Entry 6MFR (X-ray diffraction, 3.60 A resolution); this record covers chains A and C of the 3 polymer chains in the assembly.

== Chain A ==
Name: Protein argonaute-2
Organism: Homo sapiens
Notes: EC 3.1.26.-
UniProt: Q9UKV8 (AGO2_HUMAN); numbering as in UniProt (aligned over 1-859)
Chain sequence (859 residues; row label = number of the first residue in the row):
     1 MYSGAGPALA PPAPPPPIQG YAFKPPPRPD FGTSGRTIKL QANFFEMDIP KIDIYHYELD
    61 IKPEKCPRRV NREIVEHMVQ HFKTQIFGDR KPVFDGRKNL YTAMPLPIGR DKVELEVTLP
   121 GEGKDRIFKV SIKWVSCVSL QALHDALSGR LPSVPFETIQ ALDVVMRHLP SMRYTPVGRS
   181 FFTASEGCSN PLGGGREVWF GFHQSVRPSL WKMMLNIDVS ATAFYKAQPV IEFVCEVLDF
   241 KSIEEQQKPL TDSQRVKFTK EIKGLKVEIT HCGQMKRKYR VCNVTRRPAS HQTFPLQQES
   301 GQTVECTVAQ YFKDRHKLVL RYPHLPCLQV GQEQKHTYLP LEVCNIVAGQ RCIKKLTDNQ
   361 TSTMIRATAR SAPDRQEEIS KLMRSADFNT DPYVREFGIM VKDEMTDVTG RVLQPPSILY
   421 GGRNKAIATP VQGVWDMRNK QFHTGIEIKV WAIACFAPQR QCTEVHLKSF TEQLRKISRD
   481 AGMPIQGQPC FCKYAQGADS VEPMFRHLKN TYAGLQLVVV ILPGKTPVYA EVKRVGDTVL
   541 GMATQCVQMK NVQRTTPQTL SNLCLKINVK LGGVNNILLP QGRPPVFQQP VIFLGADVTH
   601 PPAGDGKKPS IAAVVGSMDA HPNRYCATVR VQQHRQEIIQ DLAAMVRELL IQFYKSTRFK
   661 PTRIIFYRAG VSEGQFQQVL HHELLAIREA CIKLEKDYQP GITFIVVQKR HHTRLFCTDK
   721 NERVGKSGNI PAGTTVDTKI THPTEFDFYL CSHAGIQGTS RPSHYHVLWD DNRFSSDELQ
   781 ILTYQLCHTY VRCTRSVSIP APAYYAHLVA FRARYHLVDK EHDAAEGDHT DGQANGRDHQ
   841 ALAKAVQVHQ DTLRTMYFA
Unresolved in the structure: 1-21, 89-90, 121-126, 273-275, 603-606, 817-837
Construct notes: engineered mutation Asp387 (Ser in Q9UKV8), Ala669 (Asp in Q9UKV8), Ala824 (Ser in Q9UKV8), Asp828 (Ser in Q9UKV8), Asp831 (Ser in Q9UKV8), Ala834 (Ser in Q9UKV8)
UniProt features mapped onto this chain:
  - region: Tyr311 to His316 (Interaction with guide RNA), Phe587 to Pro590 (Interaction with GW182 family members), Leu650 to Lys660 (Interaction with GW182 family members), Lys709, Arg710 (Interaction with guide RNA), His753 to Arg761 (Interaction with guide RNA), Tyr790 to Arg812 (Interaction with guide RNA)
  - binding site (a divalent metal cation): Asp597, His807
  - modified residue: Tyr2 (3'-nitrotyrosine), Pro700 (4-hydroxyproline)
Ligand contacts:
  - phenol (IPH), molecule 1: Phe587, Gln588, Gln589, Pro590, Val591, Asp619, Ala620, Phe653, Thr657, Phe659
  - phenol (IPH), molecule 2: Leu650, Ile651, Tyr654, Lys660, Leu694, Glu695, Tyr698
Reported in the primary citation:
  - conformationally variable residues (loop rearrangement): Gly349 to Thr357

== Chain C ==
Molecule: 21-nt RNA strand
Sequence (21 nucleotides; numbered 1 to 21; the number before each row is that of its first residue):
     1 UGGAGUGUGA CAAUGGUGUU U
Unresolved in the structure: 21

== How chain A and chain C interact ==
Pairs across the interface (60):
  Lys65(A) - G18(C)  hydrogen bond to the sugar
  Lys65(A) - U19(C)  hydrogen bond to the sugar
  Gly178(A) - A10(C)  base contact
  Ser220(A) - U8(C)  phosphate contact
  Ala221(A) - U8(C)  sugar contact
  Thr222(A) - G9(C)  phosphate contact
  Arg280(A) - C11(C)  base contact
  Gln350(A) - C11(C)  base contact
  Arg351(A) - G9(C)  salt bridge to the phosphate
  Arg351(A) - A10(C)  base contact
  Arg351(A) - C11(C)  salt bridge to the phosphate
  Ile353(A) - C11(C)  sugar contact
  Thr368(A) - G7(C)  sugar contact
  Ala369(A) - G7(C)  phosphate contact
  Arg375(A) - G7(C)  salt bridge to the phosphate
  Leu522(A) - U1(C)  base contact
  Gly524(A) - U1(C)  hydrogen bond to the base
  Lys525(A) - U1(C)  base contact
  Thr526(A) - U1(C)  hydrogen bond to the base
  Tyr529(A) - U1(C)  hydrogen bond to the phosphate
  Lys533(A) - U1(C)  salt bridge to the phosphate
  Gln545(A) - U1(C)  hydrogen bond to the phosphate
  Cys546(A) - U1(C)  hydrogen bond to the phosphate
  Val547(A) - U1(C)  phosphate contact
  Val547(A) - G2(C)  phosphate contact
  Gln548(A) - U1(C)  hydrogen bond to the phosphate
  Gln548(A) - G2(C)  hydrogen bond to the phosphate
  Asn551(A) - G2(C)  hydrogen bond to the phosphate
  Gln558(A) - G2(C)  base contact
  Thr559(A) - G2(C)  base contact
  Asn562(A) - G2(C)  hydrogen bond to the base
  Leu563(A) - G2(C)  sugar contact
  Lys566(A) - U1(C)  salt bridge to the phosphate
  Lys566(A) - G2(C)  phosphate contact
  Lys566(A) - G3(C)  phosphate contact
  Lys570(A) - U1(C)  salt bridge to the phosphate
  Arg710(A) - G9(C)  hydrogen bond to the base
  Arg714(A) - G7(C)  salt bridge to the phosphate
  His753(A) - G5(C)  hydrogen bond to the phosphate
  His753(A) - U6(C)  salt bridge to the phosphate
  Ile756(A) - G5(C)  hydrogen bond to the sugar
  Gln757(A) - G5(C)  hydrogen bond to the base
  Gln757(A) - U6(C)  sugar contact
  Gly758(A) - G7(C)  phosphate contact
  Thr759(A) - U6(C)  sugar contact
  Thr759(A) - G7(C)  hydrogen bond to the phosphate
  Ser760(A) - U6(C)  phosphate contact
  Arg761(A) - U6(C)  hydrogen bond to the phosphate
  Arg761(A) - G7(C)  salt bridge to the phosphate
  Tyr790(A) - A4(C)  hydrogen bond to the phosphate
  Arg792(A) - G3(C)  salt bridge to the phosphate
  Arg792(A) - A4(C)  salt bridge to the phosphate
  Cys793(A) - G3(C)  sugar contact
  Cys793(A) - A4(C)  sugar contact
  Arg795(A) - A4(C)  hydrogen bond to the sugar
  Val797(A) - A4(C)  phosphate contact
  Ser798(A) - G5(C)  hydrogen bond to the phosphate
  Tyr804(A) - A4(C)  phosphate contact
  Tyr804(A) - G5(C)  hydrogen bond to the phosphate
  Arg812(A) - U1(C)  salt bridge to the phosphate
Other interface residues (no listed pair), chain A (53 interface residues in all): Val177, Arg179, Gly264, Thr544, Ala754, Gly755, Ala859

== Summary ==
53 residues of chain A face 13 of chain C across their interface, with 21 hydrogen bonds and 12 salt bridges.
Polar contacts include Gly524(A)-U1(C), Thr526(A)-U1(C) and Asn562(A)-G2(C). Bound to chain A: phenol. From
UniProt: divalent metal cation-binding residues Asp597(A) and His807(A) on chain A. The paper reports
conformational variability at Gly349(A).
Here chain A is Protein argonaute-2 (Homo sapiens) and chain C is a 21-nt RNA strand. Entry 6MFR (Human
Argonaute2-miR-122 bound to a target RNA with three central mismatches (bu3)) was determined by X-ray
diffraction (same publication as 6MDZ, 6MFN and 6NIT).
